7EXC - chains B and F of the 6 polymer chains in the assembly; structure by X-ray diffraction, 2.39 A resolution.

Chain B:
Name: Tubulin beta chain
Source organism: Sus scrofa
UniProtKB: P02554 (TBB_PIG); residue numbers follow UniProt; this construct covers 1-445
Sequence (445 residues; row label = number of the first residue in the row):
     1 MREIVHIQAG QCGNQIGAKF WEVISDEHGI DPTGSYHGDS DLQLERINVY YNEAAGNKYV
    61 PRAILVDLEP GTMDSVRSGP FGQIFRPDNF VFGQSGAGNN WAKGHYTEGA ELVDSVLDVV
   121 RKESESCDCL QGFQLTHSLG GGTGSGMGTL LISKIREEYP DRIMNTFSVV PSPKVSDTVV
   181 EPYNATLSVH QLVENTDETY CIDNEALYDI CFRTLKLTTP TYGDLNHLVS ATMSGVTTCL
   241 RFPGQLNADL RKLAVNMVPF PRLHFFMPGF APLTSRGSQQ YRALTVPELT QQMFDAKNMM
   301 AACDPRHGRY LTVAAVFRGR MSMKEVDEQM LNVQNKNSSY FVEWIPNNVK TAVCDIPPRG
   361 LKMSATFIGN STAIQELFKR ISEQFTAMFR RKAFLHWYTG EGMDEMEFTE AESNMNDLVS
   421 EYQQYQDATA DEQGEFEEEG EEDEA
Not modelled in the structure: 1, 429-445
Curated features (UniProtKB/Swiss-Prot):
  - motif: Met1 to Ile4 (MREI motif)
  - binding site (GTP): Gln11, Glu69, Ser138, Gly142, Thr143, Gly144, Asn204, Asn226
  - binding site (Mg(2+)): Glu69
  - modified residue: Ser40 (Phosphoserine), Lys58 (N6-acetyllysine), Ser172 (Phosphoserine), Thr285 (Phosphothreonine), Thr290 (Phosphothreonine), Arg318 (Omega-N-methylarginine), Glu438 (5-glutamyl polyglutamate)
  - cross-link (Glycyl lysine isopeptide (Lys-Gly)): Lys58 (interchain with G-Cter in ubiquitin), Lys324 (interchain with G-Cter in ubiquitin)
  - natural variant: His37 (H37V: In 2nd form), Asn48 (N48S: In 2nd form), Ala55 to Asn57 (sequence variant, change not given here; In 2nd form), Ser275 (S275A: In 2nd form)
Bound ions: Mg2+: Gln11, Asp177 (together with GDP)
Ligand contacts:
  - GDP (guanosine-5'-diphosphate): Ala9, Gly10, Gln11, Cys12, Gln15, Asn99, Ser138, Gly140, Gly141, Gly142, Thr143, Gly144, Ser145, Val169, Pro171, Val175, Asp177, Glu181, Asn204, Tyr222, Leu225, Asn226
  - JEL (N-[[3-(1,3-benzodioxol-5-yloxy)phenyl]methyl]-9H-pyrido[3,4-b]indol-3-amine): Ile4, His6, Phe20, Tyr50, Gln134, Leu135, Thr136, Asn165, Thr166, Phe167, Glu198, Tyr200, Met233, Val236, Thr237, Leu240, Leu250, Leu253, Met257, Ala314, Val316, Ala352, Ile368

Chain F:
Name: Tubulin tyrosine ligase
Source organism: Gallus gallus
UniProtKB: E1BQ43 (E1BQ43_CHICK); residues 1-378 here = UniProt positions 1-378
Sequence (384 residues; row label = number of the first residue in the row):
     1 MYTFVVRDEN SSVYAEVSRL LLATGQWKRL RKDNPRFNLM LGERNRLPFG RLGHEPGLVQ
    61 LVNYYRGADK LCRKASLVKL IKTSPELSES CTWFPESYVI YPTNLKTPVA PAQNGIRHLI
   121 NNTRTDEREV FLAAYNRRRE GREGNVWIAK SSAGAKGEGI LISSEASELL DFIDEQGQVH
   181 VIQKYLEKPL LLEPGHRKFD IRSWVLVDHL YNIYLYREGV LRTSSEPYNS ANFQDKTCHL
   241 TNHCIQKEYS KNYGRYEEGN EMFFEEFNQY LMDALNTTLE NSILLQIKHI IRSCLMCIEP
   301 AISTKHLHYQ SFQLFGFDFM VDEELKVWLI EVNGAPACAQ KLYAELCQGI VDVAISSVFP
   361 LADTGQKTSQ PTSIFIKLHH HHHH
Not modelled in the structure: 104-125, 150-160, 248-251, 363-371
Differences from the reference sequence: expression tag (379-384)
Ligand contacts: AMP-PCP (ACP; phosphomethylphosphonic acid adenylate ester): Lys74, Pro95, Ile148, Gln183, Lys184, Tyr185, Leu186, Lys198, Asp200, Arg202, Arg222, His239, Leu240, Thr241, Asn242, Asp318, Met320, Ile330, Glu331, Asn333

How chain B and chain F interact:
Pairs across the interface (8; chain B residue first):
  Leu331(B) - Pro56(F)
  Gln334(B) - Arg36(F)  hydrogen bond
  Asn335(B) - Thr3(F)
  Asn335(B) - Arg36(F)  hydrogen bond
  Asn335(B) - Gly57(F)
  Asn335(B) - Leu58(F)
  Lys336(B) - Met1(F)
  Ser338(B) - Asn34(F)  hydrogen bond
Interface residues without a listed pair, chain B (7 interface residues in all): Glu343, Asn347
Interface residues without a listed pair, chain F (10 interface residues in all): Leu30, Asp33, Glu55

In short:
7 residues of chain B face 10 of chain F across their interface, with 3 hydrogen bonds. Polar contacts include
Gln334(B)-Arg36(F), Asn335(B)-Arg36(F) and Ser338(B)-Asn34(F). Chain B binds compound JEL and GDP. Ligands of
chain F: AMP-PCP.
Here chain B is Tubulin beta chain (Sus scrofa) and chain F is Tubulin tyrosine ligase (Gallus gallus). Entry
7EXC (Crystal structure of T2R-TTL-1129A2 complex) was determined by X-ray diffraction.
